Entry 8RVP (electron microscopy, 2.28 A resolution); this record covers chains O and U of the 34 polymer chains in the assembly.

# Chain O
Molecule: Proteasome subunit alpha type-1
Source organism: Saccharomyces cerevisiae
UniProt: P21243 (PSA1_YEAST); residue numbers follow UniProt; this construct covers 1-252
Chain sequence (252 residues; numbered 1 to 252; the number before each row is that of its first residue):
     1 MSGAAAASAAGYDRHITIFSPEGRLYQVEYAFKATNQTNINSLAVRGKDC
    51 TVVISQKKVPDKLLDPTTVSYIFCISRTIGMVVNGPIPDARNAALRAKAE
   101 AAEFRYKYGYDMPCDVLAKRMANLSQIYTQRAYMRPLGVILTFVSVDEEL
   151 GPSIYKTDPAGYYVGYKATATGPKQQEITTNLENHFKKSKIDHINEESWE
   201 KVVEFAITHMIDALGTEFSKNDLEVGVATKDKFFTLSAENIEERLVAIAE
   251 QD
Unresolved in the structure: 1-7, 249-252

# Chain U
Molecule: Probable proteasome subunit alpha type-7
Source organism: Saccharomyces cerevisiae
UniProt: P21242 (PSA7_YEAST); residue numbers follow UniProt; this construct covers 1-206, 210-288
Chain sequence (288 residues; numbered 1 to 288 plus 2 insertion-coded residues; 2 numbers in that range are skipped by the numbering (no residue carries them; nothing is unmodelled there); the number before each row is that of its first residue; a row labelled like 208A-208B holds insertion residues (208A, then the next letters in order)):
     1 MTSIGTGYDLSNSVFSPDGRNFQVEYAVKAVENGTTSIGIKCNDGVVFAV
    51 EKLITSKLLVPQKNVKIQVVDRHIGCVYSGLIPDGRHLVNRGREEAASFK
   101 KLYKTPIPIPAFADRLGQYVQAHTLYNSVRPFGVSTIFGGVDKNGAHLYM
   151 LEPSGSYWGYKGAATGKGRQSAKAELEKLVDHHPEGLSAREAVKQAAKII
   201 YLAHED
   208 K
208A-208B KE
   210 KDFELEISWCSLSETNGLHKFVKGDLLQEAIDFAQKEINGDDDEDEDDSD
   260 NVMSSDDENAPVATNANATTDQEGDIHLE
Unresolved in the structure: 1, 208A-208B, 248-288
Differences from the reference sequence: conflict Lys208 (Asn207 in P21242)
UniProt features mapped onto this chain:
  - modified residue: Thr2 (N-acetylthreonine)

# Interface between chain O and chain U
Contacting residue pairs - 56 pairs, chain O then chain U:
  Ser8(O) - Tyr8(U)  hydrogen bond
  Ala9(O) - Tyr8(U)
  Arg14(O) - Gly7(U)
  Arg14(O) - Tyr8(U)
  Arg14(O) - Val14(U)
  His15(O) - Gly7(U)
  His15(O) - Ser11(U)
  His15(O) - Val14(U)
  Gln27(O) - Phe15(U)  hydrogen bond (side chain-backbone)
  Tyr30(O) - Phe15(U)  hydrophobic
  Tyr30(O) - Ser16(U)
  Tyr30(O) - Pro17(U)  hydrophobic
  Tyr30(O) - Gly19(U)
  Lys33(O) - Pro17(U)
  Ala34(O) - Phe15(U)  hydrophobic
  Ala34(O) - Gly19(U)
  Gln37(O) - Asp18(U)
  Gln37(O) - Gly19(U)  hydrogen bond (side chain-backbone)
  Gln37(O) - Arg20(U)
  Asp61(O) - Glu177(U)
  Lys62(O) - Lys161(U)
  Lys62(O) - Glu177(U)
  Lys62(O) - Asp181(U)  salt bridge
  Leu63(O) - Tyr160(U)
  Leu63(O) - Lys161(U)  hydrogen bond (backbone-backbone)
  Leu63(O) - Gly162(U)
  Leu63(O) - Lys173(U)
  Leu63(O) - Leu176(U)
  Leu63(O) - Glu177(U)
  Leu63(O) - Val180(U)  hydrophobic
  Leu64(O) - Trp158(U)  hydrophobic
  Leu64(O) - Gly159(U)
  Asp65(O) - Gly159(U)  hydrogen bond (backbone-backbone)
  Thr68(O) - Tyr149(U)
  Thr68(O) - Trp158(U)
  Thr68(O) - Gly159(U)  hydrogen bond (side chain-backbone)
  Val69(O) - Trp158(U)  hydrophobic
  Ile87(O) - Ser156(U)
  Pro88(O) - Gln121(U)
  Pro88(O) - Ser154(U)
  Pro88(O) - Gly155(U)
  Pro88(O) - Ser156(U)
  Asp89(O) - Gln121(U)  hydrogen bond
  Arg91(O) - Gln118(U)  hydrogen bond (backbone-side chain)
  Arg91(O) - Tyr157(U)  hydrogen bond (side chain-backbone)
  Arg91(O) - Trp158(U)
  Asn92(O) - Gln118(U)
  Asn92(O) - Gln121(U)
  Leu95(O) - Gln118(U)
  Tyr133(O) - Tyr126(U)
  Arg135(O) - Ser13(U)
  Arg135(O) - Phe15(U)
  Arg135(O) - Gln121(U)
  Arg135(O) - Thr124(U)  hydrogen bond (side chain-backbone)
  Arg135(O) - Leu125(U)
  Pro136(O) - Phe15(U)
Also at the interface, not in a pair above, chain O (30 interface residues in all): Ala31, Ser70, Tyr71, Leu137, Gly138
Also at the interface, not in a pair above, chain U (34 interface residues in all): Lys41, Asp114, Asn127

# Overview
Chain O and chain U form an interface of 30 and 34 residues respectively; the contacts include 10 hydrogen
bonds and 1 salt bridge. Among the polar pairs are Lys62(O)-Asp181(U), Ser8(O)-Tyr8(U) and Gln27(O)-Phe15(U).
Here chain O is Proteasome subunit alpha type-1 and chain U is Probable proteasome subunit alpha type-7, both
from Saccharomyces cerevisiae. Entry 8RVP (Proteasomal late precursor complex from pre1-1, state 2) was
determined by electron microscopy (same publication as 8RVL, 8RVO, 8RVQ and 9GBK).
